Entry 6L54 (electron microscopy, 3.43 A resolution); this record covers chains B and C of the 3 polymer chains in the assembly.

[Chain B]
Name: Protein SMG8
Organism: Homo sapiens
UniProt: Q8ND04 (SMG8_HUMAN); numbering as in UniProt (aligned over 1-991)
Chain sequence (991 residues; each row starts with the number of its first residue):
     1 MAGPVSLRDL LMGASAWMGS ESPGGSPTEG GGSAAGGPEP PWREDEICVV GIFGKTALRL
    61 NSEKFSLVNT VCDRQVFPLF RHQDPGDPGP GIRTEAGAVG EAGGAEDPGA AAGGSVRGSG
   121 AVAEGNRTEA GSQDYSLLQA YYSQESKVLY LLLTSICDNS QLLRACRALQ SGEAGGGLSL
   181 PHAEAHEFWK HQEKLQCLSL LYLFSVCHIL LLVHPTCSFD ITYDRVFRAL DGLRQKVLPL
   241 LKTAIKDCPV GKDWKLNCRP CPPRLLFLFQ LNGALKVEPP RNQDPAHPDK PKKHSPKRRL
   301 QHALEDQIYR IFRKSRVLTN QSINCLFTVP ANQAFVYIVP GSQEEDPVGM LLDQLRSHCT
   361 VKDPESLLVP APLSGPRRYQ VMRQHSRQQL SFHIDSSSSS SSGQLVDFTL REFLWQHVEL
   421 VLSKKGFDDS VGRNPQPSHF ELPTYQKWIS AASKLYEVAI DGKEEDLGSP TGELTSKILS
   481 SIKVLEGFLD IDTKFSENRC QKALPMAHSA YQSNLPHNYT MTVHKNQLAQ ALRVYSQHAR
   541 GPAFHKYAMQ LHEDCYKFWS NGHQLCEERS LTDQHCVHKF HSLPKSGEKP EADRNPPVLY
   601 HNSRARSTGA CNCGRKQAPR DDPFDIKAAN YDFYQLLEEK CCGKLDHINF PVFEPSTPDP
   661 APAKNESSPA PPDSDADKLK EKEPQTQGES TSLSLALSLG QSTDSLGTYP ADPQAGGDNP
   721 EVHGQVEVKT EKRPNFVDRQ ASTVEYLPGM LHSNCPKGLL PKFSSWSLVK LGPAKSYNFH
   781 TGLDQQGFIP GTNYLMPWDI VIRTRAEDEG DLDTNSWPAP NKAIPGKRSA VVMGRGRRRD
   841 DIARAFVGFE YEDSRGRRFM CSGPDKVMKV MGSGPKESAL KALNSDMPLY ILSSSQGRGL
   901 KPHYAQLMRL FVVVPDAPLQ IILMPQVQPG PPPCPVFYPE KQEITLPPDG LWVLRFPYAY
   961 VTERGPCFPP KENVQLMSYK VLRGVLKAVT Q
Unresolved in the structure: 14-40, 81-133, 174-179, 275-294, 340-344, 362-405, 461-475, 560-991

[Chain C]
Name: Protein SMG9
Organism: Homo sapiens
UniProt: Q9H0W8 (SMG9_HUMAN); numbering as in UniProt (aligned over 1-520)
Chain sequence (520 residues; numbered 1 to 520; the number before each row is that of its first residue):
     1 MSESGHSQPG LYGIERRRRW KEPGSGGPQN LSGPGGRERD YIAPWERERR DASEETSTSV
    61 MQKTPIILSK PPAERSKQPP PPTAPAAPPA PAPLEKPIVL MKPREEGKGP VAVTGASTPE
   121 GTAPPPPAAP APPKGEKEGQ RPTQPVYQIQ NRGMGTAAPA AMDPVVGQAK LLPPERMKHS
   181 IKLVDDQMNW CDSAIEYLLD QTDVLVVGVL GLQGTGKSMV MSLLSANTPE EDQRTYVFRA
   241 QSAEMKERGG NQTSGIDFFI TQERIVFLDT QPILSPSILD HLINNDRKLP PEYNLPHTYV
   301 EMQSLQIAAF LFTVCHVVIV VQDWFTDLSL YRFLQTAEMV KPSTPSPSHE SSSSSGSDEG
   361 TEYYPHLVFL QNKARREDFC PRKLRQMHLM IDQLMAHSHL RYKGTLSMLQ CNVFPGLPPD
   421 FLDSEVNLFL VPFMDSEAES ENPPRAGPGS SPLFSLLPGY RGHPSFQSLV SKLRSQVMSM
   481 ARPQLSHTIL TEKNWFHYAA RIWDGVRKSS ALAEYSRLLA
Unresolved in the structure: 1-168, 286-290, 346-360, 429-451, 520
Ion coordination: Mg2+: S218, T253 (together with GTP)
Ligand contacts: GTP (guanosine-5'-triphosphate): L212, Q213, G214, T215, G216, K217, S218, M219, Q233, R239, A240, Q241, S242, M245, N251, Q252, T253, P272, N372, K373, N427, L428, F466
From the paper describing this entry:
  - Mg2+ coordination: S218, T253
  - binding site for GTP: M219, N372, K373, L428, F466
  - mutagenesis - M390R/Y515R: decreased binding to Protein SMG8 (chain B) (citing earlier work)
  - mutagenesis - S218A, S218E, S218N, D269A: decreased binding to Protein SMG8 (chain B)

[Interface between chain B and chain C]
Residue-residue contacts - 108 pairs, chain B then chain C:
  K55(B) with W324(C); D327(C), salt bridge; S329(C), hydrogen bond
  T56(B) with W324(C)
  A57(B) with W324(C); F325(C)
  L58(B) with F325(C), hydrophobic; E377(C); K383(C), hydrogen bond (backbone-side chain); M390(C), hydrophobic
  R59(B) with R375(C); E377(C)
  L60(B) with E377(C)
  I156(B) with L328(C), hydrophobic
  N159(B) with W324(C); F325(C), hydrogen bond (side chain-backbone); T326(C), hydrogen bond (side chain-backbone); M390(C)
  L162(B) with T326(C); M390(C), hydrophobic
  L163(B) with Q386(C); M390(C), hydrophobic
  C166(B) with M390(C), hydrophobic; Q393(C)
  R167(B) with Q386(C)
  L169(B) with Q393(C)
  Q170(B) with L389(C); Q393(C)
  L180(B) with H397(C)
  P181(B) with H397(C)
  H182(B) with H397(C), hydrogen bond (backbone-side chain)
  W189(B) with L394(C), hydrophobic
  E193(B) with L328(C); R332(C), salt bridge
  P215(B) with D323(C)
  T216(B) with D323(C); W324(C), hydrogen bond
  S218(B) with Q213(C)
  F219(B) with P276(C)
  I221(B) with L274(C), hydrophobic; L279(C), hydrophobic; H297(C)
  T222(B) with S329(C)
  D224(B) with H297(C), salt bridge
  R225(B) with E301(C), salt bridge; L519(C)
  L271(B) with R375(C)
  N272(B) with D323(C), hydrogen bond; K373(C), hydrogen bond; L428(C)
  P296(B) with K246(C)
  R299(B) with K246(C), hydrogen bond (side chain-backbone); E247(C)
  L300(B) with M245(C); K246(C), hydrogen bond (backbone-backbone)
  A303(B) with E247(C); R248(C); G249(C)
  Q307(B) with R248(C); G249(C); P276(C); D280(C), hydrogen bond
  R310(B) with I283(C); N284(C)
  I311(B) with L279(C), hydrophobic; D280(C); H297(C), hydrogen bond (backbone-side chain)
  K314(B) with I283(C); L295(C); P296(C); H297(C)
  S315(B) with H297(C), hydrogen bond (backbone-side chain)
  P347(B) with R376(C); E377(C)
  V348(B) with R376(C), hydrogen bond (backbone-side chain)
  G349(B) with R376(C)
  L352(B) with Y460(C), hydrophobic
  R356(B) with L457(C); G459(C)
  C359(B) with F454(C), hydrophobic
  L489(B) with R332(C), hydrogen bond (backbone-side chain)
  I491(B) with Y515(C), hydrophobic; L518(C); L519(C), hydrophobic
  D492(B) with R332(C); T336(C); M339(C)
  K494(B) with L518(C)
  F495(B) with M339(C), hydrophobic; A511(C); Y515(C), hydrophobic; L518(C), hydrophobic
  S496(B) with M339(C)
  N498(B) with E514(C), hydrogen bond
  R499(B) with E514(C), salt bridge
  K502(B) with E514(C), salt bridge
  R533(B) with T361(C)
  S536(B) with E362(C)
  Q537(B) with S343(C), hydrogen bond (backbone-side chain); T344(C), hydrogen bond; E362(C)
  R540(B) with E338(C), hydrogen bond (side chain-backbone); M339(C); K341(C), hydrogen bond (side chain-backbone); S343(C), hydrogen bond; E362(C), salt bridge; Y364(C), hydrogen bond
  G541(B) with M339(C)
Other interface residues (no listed pair), chain B (68 interface residues in all): C157, A185, H186, H214, D220, G273, G487, D490, P542, F544
Other interface residues (no listed pair), chain C (61 interface residues in all): G214, V300, P342, M387, H399, P458, S510
From the paper, about this interface:
  - pairs named by the authors: R540(B)-Y364(C) (hydrogen bond)
  - interface residues, chain B: L58(B), L162(B), L163(B), W189(B), F219(B), I221(B), D224(B), I311(B), I491(B), F495(B)
  - interface residues, chain C: L274(C), L279(C), H297(C), W324(C), F325(C), M339(C), M390(C), L394(C), Y515(C), L518(C), L519(C)

[Overview]
Chain B and chain C form an interface of 68 and 61 residues respectively; the contacts include 22 hydrogen
bonds and 7 salt bridges. Polar pairs include K55(B)-D327(C), E193(B)-R332(C) and D224(B)-H297(C). The paper
describes a hydrogen bond between R540(B) and Y364(C). The paper reports a binding site for GTP at M219(C),
N372(C) and K373(C) among others; M390R/Y515R, S218A and S218E of chain C, among others, reduce binding to
Protein SMG8 (chain B); 5 substitutions were tested in all.
Here chain B is Protein SMG8 and chain C is Protein SMG9, both from Homo sapiens. Entry 6L54 (Structure of
SMG189) was determined by electron microscopy, deposited together with 6L53.
